Entry 8FT6 (X-ray diffraction, 2.62 A resolution); this record covers chain A.

[Chain A]
Molecule: Transcription factor ETV6, Anthrax toxin receptor 2 chimera
Source organism: Homo sapiens
UniProtKB: chimeric construct of P41212, P58335: residues 12-89 from P41212 (ETV6_HUMAN) positions 47-124 (UniProt number = residue number + 35); residues 90-267 from P58335 positions 40-217 (UniProt number = residue number - 50)
Sequence (266 residues; numbered 2 to 267; the number before each row is that of its first residue):
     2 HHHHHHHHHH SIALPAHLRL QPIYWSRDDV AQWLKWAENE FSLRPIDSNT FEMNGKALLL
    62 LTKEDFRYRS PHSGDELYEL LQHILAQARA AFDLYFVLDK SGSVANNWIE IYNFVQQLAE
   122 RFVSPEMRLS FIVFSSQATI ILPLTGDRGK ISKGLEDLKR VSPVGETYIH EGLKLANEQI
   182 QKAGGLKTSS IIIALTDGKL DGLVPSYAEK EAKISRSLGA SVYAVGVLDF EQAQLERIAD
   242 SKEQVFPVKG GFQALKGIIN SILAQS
Unresolved in the structure: 2-9, 186-188
Sequence notes: expression tag (2-11); engineered mutation Ala14 (Arg49 in P41212), Glu77 (Val112 in P41212), Ala87 (Lys122 in P41212), Ala89 (Arg124 in P41212), Ala91 (Arg41 in P58335), Ala225 (Cys175 in P58335)
Curated features (UniProtKB/Swiss-Prot):
  - site: Leu19, Arg20 (Breakpoint for translocation to form ETV6-MDS2 in MDS), Arg20, Leu21 (Breakpoint for translocation to form PAX5-ETV6)
  - binding site (a divalent metal cation): Ser102, Ser104, Thr168
  - modified residue: Thr197 (Phosphothreonine)
Reported in the primary citation:
  - interface residues: His18, Leu21, Gln33, Asn107, Glu111, Asn114, Gln138, Thr140, Pro144, Tyr169, Asp202, Leu204, Val205, Ser207, Tyr208, Ala265
  - binding site for iodide ion: Tyr69, Tyr208

[In short]
Curated annotation (UniProt) lists 3 divalent metal cation-binding residues. From the paper: a binding site
for iodide ion at Tyr69 and Tyr208; interface residues His18, Leu21 and Gln33 among others.
Chain A is Transcription factor ETV6, Anthrax toxin receptor 2 chimera (Homo sapiens); the structure, The von
Willebrand factor A domain of human capillary morphogenesis gene II, flexibly fused to the ..., was determined
by X-ray diffraction (same publication as 8FZU, 8FZV, 8FT8 and 8FZ4).
